PDB entry 7JVP | electron microscopy, 2.90 A resolution | chains R and A of the 5 polymer chains in the assembly

Chain R:
Protein: D(1A) dopamine receptor
Organism: Homo sapiens
Reference sequence: P21728 (DRD1_HUMAN); residue numbers follow UniProt; this construct covers 1-446
Amino-acid sequence (502 residues; each row starts with the number of its first residue; numbers below 1 keep their minus sign (Asp-47 is residue -47)):
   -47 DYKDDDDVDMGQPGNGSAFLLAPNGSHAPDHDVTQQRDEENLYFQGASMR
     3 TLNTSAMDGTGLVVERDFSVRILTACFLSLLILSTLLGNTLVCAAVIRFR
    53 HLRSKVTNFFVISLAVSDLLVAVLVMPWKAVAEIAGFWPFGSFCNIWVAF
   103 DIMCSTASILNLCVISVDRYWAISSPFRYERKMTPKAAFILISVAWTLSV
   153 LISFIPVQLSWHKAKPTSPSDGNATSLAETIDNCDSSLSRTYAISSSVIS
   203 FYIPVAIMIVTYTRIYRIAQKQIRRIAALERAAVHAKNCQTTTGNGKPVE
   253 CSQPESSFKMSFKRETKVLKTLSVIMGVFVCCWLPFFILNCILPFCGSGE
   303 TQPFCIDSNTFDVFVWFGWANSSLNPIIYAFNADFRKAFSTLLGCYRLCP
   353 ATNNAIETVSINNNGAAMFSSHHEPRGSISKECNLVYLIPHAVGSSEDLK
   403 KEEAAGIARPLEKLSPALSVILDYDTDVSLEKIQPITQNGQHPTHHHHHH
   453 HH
Not modelled in the structure: -47 to 19, 169-184, 240-263, 300-306, 347-454
Differences from the reference sequence: expression tag (-47 to 0, 447-454)
Disulfide bonds: Cys96-Cys186, Cys298-Cys307
Ligand contacts: SK9 ((1R)-6-chloro-3-methyl-1-(3-methylphenyl)-2,3,4,5-tetrahydro-1H-3-benzazepine-7,8-diol): Val100, Asp103, Ile104, Ser107, Thr108, Ser188, Leu190, Tyr194, Ser198, Ser199, Ser202, Trp285, Phe288, Phe289, Asn292, Phe313, Val317, Trp321
Reported in the primary citation:
  - binding site for SK9: Asp103, Ser198, Ser199, Ser202, Phe288, Asn292, Phe313, Val317, Trp321
  - mutagenesis - L190A, S198A, S202A, F288A, N292A, N292H: decreased signaling in response to SK9
  - mutagenesis - F288L, F289A, V317A: increased signaling in response to SK9
  - mutagenesis - D103A: abolished binding to [3H]SCH23390
  - mutagenesis - D103A: abolished signaling
  - mutagenesis - I104A, L190A, S198A, S199A, N292A, N292H, W321Y: decreased binding to [3H]SCH23390
  - mutagenesis - V317N/W321Y: increased binding to ISO and EP
  - mutagenesis - W321Y: unchanged binding to ISO and EP
  - specificity-determining residues: Val317
  - specificity-determining residues: Lys81, Ser188 (proposed by the authors, not directly observed)
  - mutagenesis - V317N: increased binding to ISO
  - mutagenesis - V317N: increased binding to EP

Chain A:
Protein: Guanine nucleotide-binding protein G(s) subunit alpha isoforms short
Organism: Homo sapiens
Reference sequence: P63092 (GNAS2_HUMAN); residues 2-394 here = UniProt positions 2-394
Amino-acid sequence (393 residues; row label = number of the first residue in the row):
     2 GCLGNSKTEDQRNEEKAQREANKKIEKQLQKDKQVYRATHRLLLLGAGES
    52 GKSTIVKQMRILHVNGFNGEGGEEDPQAARSNSDGEKATKVQDIKNNLKE
   102 AIETIVAAMSNLVPPVELANPENQFRVDYILSVMNVPDFDFPPEFYEHAK
   152 ALWEDEGVRACYERSNEYQLIDCAQYFLDKIDVIKQADYVPSDQDLLRCR
   202 VLTSGIFETKFQVDKVNFHMFDVGAQRDERRKWIQCFNDVTAIIFVVASS
   252 SYNMVIREDNQTNRLQEALNLFKSIWNNRWLRTISVILFLNKQDLLAEKV
   302 LAGKSKIEDYFPEFARYTTPEDATPEPGEDPRVTRAKYFIRDEFLRISTA
   352 SGDGRHYCYPHFTCSVDTENIRRVFNDCRDIIQRMHLRQYELL
Not modelled in the structure: 2-8, 63-203, 253-260
Differences from the reference sequence: conflict Ala226 (Gly in P63092), Ser366 (Ala in P63092)

How chain R and chain A interact:
Pairs across the interface (53; chain R residue first):
  Thr59(R) - Tyr391(A)
  Arg121(R) - Tyr391(A)
  Ala124(R) - His387(A)
  Ile125(R) - Gln384(A)
  Ile125(R) - His387(A)
  Ile125(R) - Leu388(A)  hydrophobic
  Ser126(R) - Arg380(A)  hydrogen bond (backbone-side chain)
  Ser126(R) - Gln384(A)  hydrogen bond (backbone-side chain)
  Ser127(R) - Arg380(A)
  Pro128(R) - Arg380(A)
  Pro128(R) - Ile383(A)  hydrophobic
  Pro128(R) - Gln384(A)
  Phe129(R) - His41(A)
  Phe129(R) - Val217(A)  hydrophobic
  Phe129(R) - Phe376(A)  hydrophobic
  Phe129(R) - Cys379(A)
  Phe129(R) - Arg380(A)
  Phe129(R) - Ile383(A)  hydrophobic
  Tyr131(R) - His387(A)
  Glu132(R) - Arg38(A)
  Glu132(R) - His41(A)  salt bridge
  Glu132(R) - Ile383(A)
  Arg133(R) - Lys216(A)  hydrogen bond (side chain-backbone)
  Ala221(R) - Leu393(A)  hydrophobic
  Gln224(R) - Gln384(A)  hydrogen bond
  Gln224(R) - Arg385(A)  hydrogen bond
  Gln224(R) - Leu388(A)
  Ile225(R) - Leu394(A)  hydrophobic
  Arg227(R) - Tyr360(A)
  Arg227(R) - Asp381(A)  salt bridge
  Ile228(R) - Tyr358(A)  hydrophobic
  Ile228(R) - Arg385(A)
  Leu231(R) - Leu346(A)
  Leu231(R) - Cys359(A)
  Glu232(R) - Thr350(A)
  Ala234(R) - Asp343(A)
  Ala234(R) - Leu346(A)  hydrophobic
  Ala235(R) - Leu346(A)
  Ala235(R) - Arg347(A)
  Ala238(R) - Tyr318(A)  hydrophobic
  Ala238(R) - Asp343(A)
  Ala238(R) - Arg347(A)  hydrogen bond (backbone-side chain)
  Lys239(R) - Arg347(A)
  Lys239(R) - Ala351(A)
  Arg266(R) - Leu394(A)
  Lys269(R) - Glu392(A)
  Lys269(R) - Leu393(A)
  Lys269(R) - Leu394(A)  hydrogen bond (side chain-backbone)
  Val270(R) - Leu393(A)
  Thr273(R) - Glu392(A)
  Phe333(R) - Glu392(A)
  Asn334(R) - Gln390(A)
  Arg338(R) - Glu392(A)  salt bridge
Other interface residues (no listed pair), chain R (35 interface residues in all): Lys57, Ile217, Ile220, Ala230, Arg233, Leu274
Other interface residues (no listed pair), chain A (33 interface residues in all): Ala39, Asp215, Phe219, Asp323, Arg342, Pro361

Overview:
35 residues of chain R and 33 residues of chain A are in contact; the contacts include 7 hydrogen bonds and 3
salt bridges. Among the polar pairs are Glu132(R)-His41(A), Arg227(R)-Asp381(A) and Arg338(R)-Glu392(A). From
the paper: a binding site for SK9 at Asp103(R), Ser198(R) and Ser199(R) among others; I104A, L190A and S198A
of chain R, among others, reduce binding to [3H]SCH23390; 15 substitutions were tested in all.
Here chain R is D(1A) dopamine receptor and chain A is Guanine nucleotide-binding protein G(s) subunit alpha
isoforms short, both from Homo sapiens. Entry 7JVP (Cryo-EM structure of SKF-83959-bound dopamine receptor 1
in complex with Gs protein) was determined by electron microscopy (same publication as 7JV5 and 7JVQ).
